Entry 3UIH (X-ray diffraction, 2.40 A resolution); this record covers chains A and P of the 4 polymer chains in the assembly.

== Chain A ==
Molecule: Baculoviral IAP repeat-containing protein 5
Source organism: Homo sapiens
Reference sequence: O15392 (BIRC5_HUMAN); residues 1-142 here = UniProt positions 1-142
Sequence (143 residues; each row starts with the number of its first residue; numbering starts at 0):
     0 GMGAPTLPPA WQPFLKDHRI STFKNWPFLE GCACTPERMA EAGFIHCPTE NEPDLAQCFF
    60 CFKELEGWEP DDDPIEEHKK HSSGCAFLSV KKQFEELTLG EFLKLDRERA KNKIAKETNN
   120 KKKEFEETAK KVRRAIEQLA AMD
Not modelled in the structure: 0-4, 141-142
Sequence notes: expression tag (0); engineered mutation K129 (Glu in O15392)
Bound ions: Zn2+: C57, C60, H77, C84
Swiss-Prot annotation at these positions:
  - binding site (Zn(2+)): C57, C60, H77, C84
  - site: E126 (Interaction with FBXL7)
  - modified residue: S20 (Phosphoserine), K23 (N6-acetyllysine), T34 (Phosphothreonine), T48 (Phosphothreonine), K90 (N6-acetyllysine), K110 (N6-acetyllysine), K112 (N6-acetyllysine), K115 (N6-acetyllysine), T117 (Phosphothreonine), K121 (N6-acetyllysine), K129 (N6-acetyllysine)
  - natural variant: K129 (K129E: Loss of acetylation)
  - mutagenesis: R18 (R18A: Disrupts interaction with histone H3pT3, no effect on interaction with INCENP), K23 (K23R: Increases ubiquitination and blocks dissociation from centromeres; when associated with R-62; R-78 and R-79), W25 (W25A: Disrupts interaction with histone H3pT3, no effect on interaction with INCENP), C33 (C33R: Disrupts interaction with histone H3pT3, no effect on interaction with INCENP), T34 (T34A: Loss of LAMTOR5 binding; T34E: Higher affinity for LAMTOR5 binding), T48 (T48A/E: Localizes normally during mitosis but cannot support cell proliferation. Increased affinity for CDCA8/borealin), C57 (C57A: Disrupts interaction with histone H3pT3, no effect on interaction with INCENP), K62 (K62R: Increases ubiquitination and blocks dissociation from centromeres; when associated with R-23; R-78 and R-79), E65 (E65A: Almost abolishes RAN-binding. Does not disrupt binding to AURKB or CDCA8. Disrupts mitotic spindle assembly. Does not disrupt nuclear export), W67 (W67A: Disrupts interaction with histone H3pT3, no effect on interaction with INCENP), D70 (D70A: No change. Loss of interaction with AURKB; when associated with A-71), D71 (D71A: No change. Loss of interaction with AURKB; when associated with A-70), 7 further mutagenesis entries in UniProt
Reported in the primary citation:
  - conformationally variable residues (helix shift): P69 to G83
  - mutagenesis - K62Y/H80W (Kd 19.8 uM): increased binding to Diablo homolog, mitochondrial (chain P)
  - specificity-determining residues: K62, H80 (by similarity / conservation)

== Chain P ==
Molecule: Diablo homolog, mitochondrial
Reference sequence: Q9NR28 (DBLOH_HUMAN); residues 1-15 here correspond to UniProt positions 56-70 (UniProt number = residue number + 55)
Sequence (15 residues; numbered 1 to 15; the number before each row is that of its first residue):
     1 AVPIAQKSEP HSLSS
Not modelled in the structure: 5-15
Swiss-Prot annotation at these positions:
  - motif: A1 to A5 (IAP-binding)

== How chain A and chain P interact ==
Pairs across the interface (16):
  E51(A) - I4(P)
  K62(A) - P3(P)
  E63(A) - P3(P)
  E63(A) - I4(P)  hydrogen bond (backbone-backbone)
  L64(A) - V2(P)
  L64(A) - P3(P)
  E65(A) - A1(P)
  E65(A) - V2(P)  hydrogen bond (backbone-backbone)
  E65(A) - I4(P)
  G66(A) - A1(P)
  W67(A) - A1(P)
  D71(A) - A1(P)  hydrogen bond (side chain-backbone)
  E76(A) - A1(P)  hydrogen bond (side chain-backbone)
  H80(A) - A1(P)  hydrogen bond (side chain-backbone)
  H80(A) - V2(P)
  H80(A) - P3(P)
Other interface residues (no listed pair), chain A (12 interface residues in all): L54, K79
Interface features reported in the paper:
  - pairs named by the authors: L64(A)-P3(P) (hydrophobic contact), H80(A)-P3(P) (hydrophobic contact)
  - interface residues, chain P: V2(P)

== Summary ==
The interface between chain A and chain P involves 12 residues on one side and 4 on the other, with 5 hydrogen
bonds. Among the polar pairs are D71(A)-A1(P), E76(A)-A1(P) and H80(A)-A1(P). The paper describes hydrophobic
contacts between L64(A) and P3(P) and H80(A) and P3(P). From the paper: K62Y/H80W of chain A increase binding
to Diablo homolog, mitochondrial (chain P); the interface residue V2(P).
Here chain A is Baculoviral IAP repeat-containing protein 5 (Homo sapiens) and chain P is Diablo homolog,
mitochondrial. Entry 3UIH (crystal structure of human Survivin in complex with Smac/DIABLO(1-15) peptide) was
determined by X-ray diffraction (same publication as 3UII, 3UIJ and 3UIK).
